8ZJR - chains A and I of the 11 polymer chains in the assembly; structure by electron microscopy, 3.30 A resolution.

== Chain A ==
Molecule: Histone H3.2
Organism: Homo sapiens
Reference sequence: Q71DI3 (H32_HUMAN); residues 1-136 here = UniProt positions 1-136
Chain sequence (138 residues; row label = number of the first residue in the row; numbers below 1 keep their minus sign (Gly-1 is residue -1)):
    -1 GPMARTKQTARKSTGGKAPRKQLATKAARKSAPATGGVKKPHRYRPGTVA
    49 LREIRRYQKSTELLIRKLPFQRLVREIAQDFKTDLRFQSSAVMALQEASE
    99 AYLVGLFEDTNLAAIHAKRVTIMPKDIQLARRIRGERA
Not modelled in the structure: -1 to 37, 135-136
Sequence notes: expression tag (-1 to 0); conflict Ala111 (Cys in Q71DI3)
Curated features (UniProtKB/Swiss-Prot):
  - modified residue: Arg3 (Asymmetric dimethylarginine), Thr4 (Phosphothreonine), Lys5 (Allysine), Gln6 (5-glutamyl dopamine), Thr7 (Phosphothreonine), Arg9 (Citrulline), Lys10 (N6,N6,N6-trimethyllysine), Ser11 (ADP-ribosylserine), Thr12 (Phosphothreonine), Lys15 (N6-(2-hydroxyisobutyryl)lysine), Arg18 (Asymmetric dimethylarginine), Lys19 (N6-(2-hydroxyisobutyryl)lysine), Lys24 (N6-(2-hydroxyisobutyryl)lysine), Arg27 (Citrulline), Lys28 (N6,N6,N6-trimethyllysine), Ser29 (ADP-ribosylserine), Lys37 (N6,N6,N6-trimethyllysine), Lys38 (N6-methyllysine), Tyr42 (Phosphotyrosine), Lys57 (N6,N6,N6-trimethyllysine) and 8 more in UniProt
  - lipidation: Lys19 (N6-decanoyllysine)

== Chain I ==
Molecule: 147-nt DNA strand
Organism: synthetic construct
Sequence (147 nucleotides; each row starts with the number of its first residue):
     1 ATCCACACGTTACACGACGCTCTTCCGATCTTGGTTAGGGTGCAAGCATG
    51 ATCCCTTCGATGAATAGAGCCGACTGGGCATAGTAACGCGTGGGTTGGTG
   101 AGGTGGTTCACGGTCATGCCGCTTGGGTAAGCAGATCGGAAGAGGAT
Not modelled in the structure: 1-6, 138-147

== How chain A and chain I interact ==
Pairs across the interface (19):
  Arg41(A) - DT52(I)  hydrogen bond to the base
  Arg41(A) - DC132(I)  phosphate contact
  Tyr42(A) - DG131(I)  phosphate contact
  Arg43(A) - DC55(I)  salt bridge to the phosphate
  Arg43(A) - DG131(I)  salt bridge to the phosphate
  Pro44(A) - DC54(I)  phosphate contact
  Thr46(A) - DG131(I)  hydrogen bond to the phosphate
  Arg64(A) - DG46(I)  phosphate contact
  Arg73(A) - DA37(I)  salt bridge to the phosphate
  Arg84(A) - DT35(I)  base contact
  Arg84(A) - DT36(I)  hydrogen bond to the base
  Arg84(A) - DA37(I)  phosphate contact
  Phe85(A) - DA37(I)  hydrogen bond to the phosphate
  Gln86(A) - DT36(I)  phosphate contact
  Ser87(A) - DT36(I)  hydrogen bond to the phosphate
  Arg117(A) - DT57(I)  phosphate contact
  Val118(A) - DT57(I)  hydrogen bond to the phosphate
  Thr119(A) - DT57(I)  hydrogen bond to the phosphate
  Met121(A) - DC58(I)  phosphate contact
Also at the interface, not in a pair above, chain A (16 interface residues in all): Lys116
Also at the interface, not in a pair above, chain I (12 interface residues in all): DC47

== Summary ==
16 residues of chain A face 12 of chain I across their interface, with 7 hydrogen bonds and 3 salt bridges.
Polar contacts include Arg41(A)-DT52(I), Arg84(A)-DT36(I) and Thr46(A)-DG131(I).
Here chain A is Histone H3.2 (Homo sapiens) and chain I is a 147-nt DNA strand (synthetic construct). Entry
8ZJR (Structure of nucleosome-bound RFX5 complex) was determined by electron microscopy (same publication as
8ZJT).
